4CD1 - chain A; structure by X-ray diffraction, 2.00 A resolution.

# Chain A
Name: Ectonucleoside triphosphate diphosphohydrolase 2
Source organism: Rattus norvegicus
Notes: EC 3.6.1.-, 3.6.1.5; fragment: ectodomain, residues 28-462
Reference sequence: O35795 (ENTP2_RAT); numbering as in UniProt (aligned over 28-462)
Chain sequence (457 residues; row label = number of the first residue in the row):
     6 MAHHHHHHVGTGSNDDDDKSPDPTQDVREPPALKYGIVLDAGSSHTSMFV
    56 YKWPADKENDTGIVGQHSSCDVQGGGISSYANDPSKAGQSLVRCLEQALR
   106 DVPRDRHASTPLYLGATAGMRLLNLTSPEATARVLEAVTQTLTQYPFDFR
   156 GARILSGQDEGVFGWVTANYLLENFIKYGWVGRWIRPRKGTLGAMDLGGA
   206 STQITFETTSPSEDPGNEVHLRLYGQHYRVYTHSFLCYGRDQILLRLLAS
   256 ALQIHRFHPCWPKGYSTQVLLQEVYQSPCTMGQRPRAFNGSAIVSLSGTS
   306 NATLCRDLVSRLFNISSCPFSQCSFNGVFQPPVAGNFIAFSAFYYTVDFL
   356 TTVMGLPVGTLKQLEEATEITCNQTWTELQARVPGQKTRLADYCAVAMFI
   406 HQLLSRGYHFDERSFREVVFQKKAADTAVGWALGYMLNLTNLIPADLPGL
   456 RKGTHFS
Not modelled in the structure: 6-37, 289-296, 452-462
Differences from the reference sequence: expression tag (6-27)
Cystine bridges: Cys75-Cys99, Cys242-Cys284, Cys265-Cys310, Cys323-Cys328, Cys377-Cys399
Ligand contacts:
  - 8E9 (1-amino-4-(3-methylphenyl)amino-9,10-dioxo-9,10-dihydroanthracene-2-sulfonate), molecule 1: His50, Asp76, Arg245, Asp246, Leu249, Gln391, Lys392, Thr393, Arg394, Leu395, Asp397, Tyr398, Val401
  - 8E9, molecule 2: Ser52, Phe54, Asp76, Arg245, Ser346, Ala347, Tyr350, Thr351, Tyr398, Val401
Swiss-Prot annotation at these positions:
  - active site: Glu165 (Proton acceptor)
  - binding site (ATP): Gly204 to Gln208
  - glycosylation (N-linked (GlcNAc...) asparagine): Asn64, Asn129, Asn294, Asn306, Asn319, Asn378, Asn443

# In short
Chain A binds compound 8E9. UniProt lists active-site residue Glu165 and 5 ATP-binding residues.
Chain A is Ectonucleoside triphosphate diphosphohydrolase 2 (Rattus norvegicus); the structure, RnNTPDase2 in
complex with PSB-071, was determined by X-ray diffraction (same publication as 4CD3).
